6YNS - chains A and a of the 6 polymer chains in the assembly; structure by X-ray diffraction, 3.94 A resolution.

== Chain A ==
Name: Calmodulin-1
Organism: Homo sapiens
Reference sequence: P0DP23 (CALM1_HUMAN); residues 1-148 here correspond to UniProt positions 2-149 (UniProt number = residue number + 1)
Sequence (148 residues; row label = number of the first residue in the row):
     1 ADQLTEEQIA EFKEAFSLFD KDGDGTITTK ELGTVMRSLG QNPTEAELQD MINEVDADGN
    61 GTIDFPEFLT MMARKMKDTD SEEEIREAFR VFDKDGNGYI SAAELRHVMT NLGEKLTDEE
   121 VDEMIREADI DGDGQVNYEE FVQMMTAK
Not modelled in the structure: 1-5, 76-80
Ion coordination: Ca2+ site 1: Asp20, Asp22, Asp24, Thr26, Glu31; Ca2+ site 2: Asp56, Asp58, Asn60, Thr62, Glu67; Ca2+ site 3: Asp93, Asp95, Asn97, Tyr99, Glu104; Ca2+ site 4: Asp129, Asp131, Asp133, Gln135, Glu140
UniProt features mapped onto this chain:
  - binding site (Ca(2+)): Asp20, Asp22, Asp24, Thr26, Glu31, Asp56, Asp58, Asn60, Thr62, Glu67, Asp93, Asp95, Asn97, Tyr99, Glu104, Asp129, Asp131, Asp133, Gln135, Glu140
  - modified residue: Ala1 (N-acetylalanine), Lys21 (N6-acetyllysine), Thr44 (Phosphothreonine), Ser81 (Phosphoserine), Lys94 (N6-acetyllysine), Tyr99 (Phosphotyrosine), Ser101 (Phosphoserine), Thr110 (Phosphothreonine), Lys115 (N6,N6,N6-trimethyllysine), Tyr138 (Phosphotyrosine)
  - cross-link: Lys21 (Glycyl lysine isopeptide (Lys-Gly) (interchain with G-Cter in SUMO2))

== Chain a ==
Name: Bifunctional adenylate cyclase toxin/hemolysin CyaA
Reference sequence: A0A380ZZA1 (A0A380ZZA1_BORPT); numbering as in UniProt (aligned over 458-481)
Sequence (24 residues; row label = number of the first residue in the row):
   458 WGQRALQGAQ AVAAAQRLVH AIAL
What the authors report for this chain:
  - mutagenesis - R461E/L463A/R474E/L475A/H477S/I479A, R461E/R474E, L463A/L475A/H477S/I479A: abolished localization
  - mutagenesis - R461A/R474A, R461K/R474K, R461Q/R474Q: unchanged localization
  - mutagenesis - W458A/I479A, L475A/H477S/I479A: decreased localization
  - mutagenesis - W458A/L463A (4-fold), W458A/I479A, R461E/R474E, R461Q/R474Q, L475A/H477S/I479A (20-fold), H477S/I479A (20-fold): decreased binding to Calmodulin-1 (chain A)

== How chain A and chain a interact ==
Residue-residue contacts (22):
  Glu84(A) with Gln467(a)
  Glu87(A) with Ala470(a); Arg474(a), salt bridge
  Ala88(A) with Gln467(a)
  Val91(A) with Ala466(a); Ala470(a), hydrophobic
  Phe92(A) with Ala462(a); Ala466(a), hydrophobic
  Leu105(A) with Trp458(a), hydrophobic
  Met109(A) with Ala462(a), hydrophobic
  Leu112(A) with Arg461(a), hydrogen bond (backbone-side chain); Ala462(a); Gly465(a); Ala466(a)
  Gly113(A) with Arg461(a)
  Glu114(A) with Arg461(a), salt bridge
  Met124(A) with Trp458(a), hydrogen bond (backbone-side chain)
  Glu127(A) with Trp458(a)
  Ala128(A) with Trp458(a)
  Met144(A) with Trp458(a)
  Met145(A) with Leu463(a), hydrophobic; Gln467(a)
Other interface residues (no listed pair), chain A (18 interface residues in all): Ile100, Val136, Phe141
Other interface residues (no listed pair), chain a (10 interface residues in all): Val469
The authors on this interface:
  - hot spots on chain a (mutagenesis) - W458A/L463A (4-fold), W458A/I479A, L463A, R474Q, L475A, H477S, H477S/I479A (20-fold), I479A, I479L, I479V: decreased binding to Calmodulin-1 (chain A)

== Overview ==
18 residues of chain A face 10 of chain a across their interface, with 2 hydrogen bonds and 2 salt bridges.
Polar pairs include Glu87(A)-Arg474(a), Glu114(A)-Arg461(a) and Leu112(A)-Arg461(a). From the paper:
W458A/L463A, W458A/I479A and R461E/R474E of chain a, among others, reduce binding to Calmodulin-1 (chain A);
R461E/L463A/R474E/L475A/H477S/I479A, R461E/R474E and L463A/L475A/H477S/I479A of chain a abolish localization;
17 substitutions were tested in all.
Chain A is Calmodulin-1 (Homo sapiens) and chain a is Bifunctional adenylate cyclase toxin/hemolysin CyaA; the
structure, CaM-P458 complex (crystal form 2), was determined by X-ray diffraction together with 6YNU from the
same study.
